8ACW - chains B and D of the 6 polymer chains in the assembly; structure by X-ray diffraction, 3.40 A resolution.

# Chain B
Name: Na(+)-translocating NADH-quinone reductase subunit B
Source organism: Vibrio cholerae
Notes: EC 7.2.1.1
UniProt: A0A085SSI3 (A0A085SSI3_VIBCL); numbering as in UniProt (aligned over 1-415)
Sequence (415 residues; row label = number of the first residue in the row):
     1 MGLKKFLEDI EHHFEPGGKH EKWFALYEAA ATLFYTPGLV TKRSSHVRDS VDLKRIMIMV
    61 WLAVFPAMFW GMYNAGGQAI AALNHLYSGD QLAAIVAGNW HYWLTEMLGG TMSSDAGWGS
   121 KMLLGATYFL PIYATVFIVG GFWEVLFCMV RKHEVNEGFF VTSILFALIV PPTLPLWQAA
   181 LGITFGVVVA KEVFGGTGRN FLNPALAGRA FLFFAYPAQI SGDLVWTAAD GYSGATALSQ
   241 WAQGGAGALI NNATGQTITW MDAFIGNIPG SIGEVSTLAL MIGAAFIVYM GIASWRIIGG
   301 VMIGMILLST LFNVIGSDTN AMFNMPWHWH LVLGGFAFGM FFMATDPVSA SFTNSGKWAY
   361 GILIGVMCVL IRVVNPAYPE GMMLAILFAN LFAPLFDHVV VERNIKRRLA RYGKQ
Not modelled in the structure: 1-34, 415
Glycans and other covalent adducts: flavin mononucleotide (FMN) linked to Thr236
Bound ions: K+: Ile371, Arg372, Asn375, Tyr378
Small-molecule neighbours:
  - FMN (flavin mononucleotide): Ile169, Leu206, Arg209, Phe213, Gly222, Trp226, Leu238, Ser239, Gly270, Ser271, Glu274, Gly334, Gly335, Phe338, Gly339, Met343, Tyr378, Pro379, Glu380, Gly381, Met382, Met383, Leu384
  - riboflavin (RBF): Ile56, Met57, Val60, Gly158, Val161, Thr162, Leu165, Lys191, Thr197, Gly198, Asn200, Leu202, Asn203, Pro204, Ala205, Ile292, Ala293, Phe342, Met343, Thr345, Asp346, Pro347, Val348
What the authors report for this chain:
  - mutagenesis - F338A, F342A, D346A: decreased catalytic activity
  - mutagenesis - D346A: decreased growth
  - specificity-determining residues: Leu33 (by similarity / conservation)

# Chain D
Name: Na(+)-translocating NADH-quinone reductase subunit D
Source organism: Vibrio cholerae
Notes: EC 7.2.1.1
UniProt: A0A085RHY8 (A0A085RHY8_VIBCL); numbering as in UniProt (aligned over 1-210)
Sequence (210 residues; each row starts with the number of its first residue):
     1 MSSAKELKKS VLAPVLDNNP IALQVLGVCS ALAVTTKLET AFVMTLAVMF VTALSNFFVS
    61 LIRNHIPNSV RIIVQMAIIA SLVIVVDQIL KAYLYDISKQ LSVFVGLIIT NCIVMGRAEA
   121 FAMKSEPIPS FIDGIGNGLG YGFVLMTVGF FRELLGSGKL FGLEVLPLIS NGGWYQPNGL
   181 MLLAPSAFFL IGFMIWAIRT FKPEQVEAKE
Not modelled in the structure: 1-5, 209-210
Bound ions: 2Fe-2S cluster Fe: Cys29, Cys112 (shared with 2 residues of chain E)
Small-molecule neighbours:
  - 2Fe-2S cluster (FES): Gly27, Val28, Cys29, Thr110, Asn111, Cys112
  - FMN (flavin mononucleotide): Cys29, Ala33, Leu107, Leu183
What the authors report for this chain:
  - mutagenesis - C29A: abolished binding to 2Fe-2S cluster

# Chain B / chain D interface
Residue-residue contacts - 16 pairs, chain B then chain D:
  Trp177(B) - Gln176(D)
  Gln178(B) - Gln176(D)  hydrogen bond
  Phe185(B) - Phe189(D)  hydrophobic
  Val189(B) - Phe189(D)  hydrophobic
  Phe211(B) - Asn178(D)
  Phe211(B) - Leu180(D)  hydrophobic
  Phe214(B) - Gly179(D)
  Phe214(B) - Leu180(D)
  Ala215(B) - Pro177(D)
  Ala215(B) - Asn178(D)
  Ala215(B) - Gly179(D)  hydrogen bond (backbone-backbone)
  Ala215(B) - Leu180(D)
  Tyr216(B) - Gln176(D)
  Tyr216(B) - Pro177(D)
  Tyr216(B) - Asn178(D)  hydrogen bond
  Gln219(B) - Gln176(D)  hydrogen bond
Interface residues without a listed pair, chain B (11 interface residues in all): Phe147, Val193
Interface residues without a listed pair, chain D (9 interface residues in all): Leu183, Phe193, Trp196

# Summary
Chain B and chain D form an interface of 11 and 9 residues respectively; the contacts include 4 hydrogen
bonds. Polar contacts include Gln178(B)-Gln176(D), Tyr216(B)-Asn178(D) and Gln219(B)-Gln176(D). Ligands of
chain B: riboflavin. From the paper: F338A, F342A and D346A of chain B reduce catalytic activity; the
specificity determinant Leu33(B).
Here chain B is Na(+)-translocating NADH-quinone reductase subunit B and chain D is Na(+)-translocating
NADH-quinone reductase subunit D, both from Vibrio cholerae. Entry 8ACW (X-ray structure of Na+-NQR from
Vibrio cholerae at 3.4 A resolution) was determined by X-ray diffraction, deposited together with 8A1T, 8A1U,
8A1V, 8A1W, 8A1X, 8A1Y and 8ACY.
